Entry 1D6I (X-ray diffraction, 2.00 A resolution); this record covers chains A and B.

[Chain A (and B)]
Molecule: Chalcone synthase
From: Medicago sativa
Notes: EC 2.3.1.74; fragment: chs; chain B of this document is another copy of the same molecule, construct and numbering; everything in this record applies to it too
UniProtKB: P30074 (CHS2_MEDSA); residues 2-389 here = UniProt positions 2-389
Sequence (388 residues; numbered 2 to 389; the number before each row is that of its first residue):
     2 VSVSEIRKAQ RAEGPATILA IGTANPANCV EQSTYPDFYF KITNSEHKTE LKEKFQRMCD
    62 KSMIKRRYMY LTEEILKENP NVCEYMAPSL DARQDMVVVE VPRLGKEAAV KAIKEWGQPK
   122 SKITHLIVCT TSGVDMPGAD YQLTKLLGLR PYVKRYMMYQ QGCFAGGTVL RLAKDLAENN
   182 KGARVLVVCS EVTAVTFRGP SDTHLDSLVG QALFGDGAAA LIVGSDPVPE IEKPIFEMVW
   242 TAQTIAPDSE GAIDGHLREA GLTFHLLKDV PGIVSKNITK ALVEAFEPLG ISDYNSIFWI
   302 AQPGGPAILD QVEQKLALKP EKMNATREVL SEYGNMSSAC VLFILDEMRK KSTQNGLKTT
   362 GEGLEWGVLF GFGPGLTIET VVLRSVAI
Differences from the reference sequence: engineered mutation Gln303 (His in P30074)
Modified / non-standard residues: Cys164 (3-sulfinoalanine; CSD)
Curated features (UniProtKB/Swiss-Prot):
  - active site: Cys164 (Acyl-thioester intermediate)
  - binding site (CoA): Lys55 to Lys62, Ala308
  - binding site (substrate): Thr197, Gly216, Asp217

[Interface between chain A and chain B]
No residue of chain A is in contact with chain B in this assembly.

[Overview]
Chain A and chain B make no direct contact in this assembly. UniProt lists active-site residue Cys164(A), 9
CoA-binding residues and 3 substrate-binding residues on chain A.
Both chains are Chalcone synthase (Medicago sativa). Entry 1D6I (Chalcone synthase (H303Q mutant)) was
determined by X-ray diffraction (same publication as 1D6F and 1D6H).
